Entry 7UK4 (electron microscopy, 1.94 A resolution); this record covers chains A and B.

[Chain A (and B)]
Name: Polyketide synthase PKS13
Source organism: Mycolicibacterium smegmatis MC2 155
Notes: EC 2.3.1.94; chain B of this document is another copy of the same molecule, construct and numbering; everything in this record applies to it too
Reference sequence: I7FMV0 (I7FMV0_MYCS2); residues -24 to 1816 here correspond to UniProt positions 1-1841 (UniProt number = residue number + 25)
Chain sequence (1852 residues; each row starts with the number of its first residue; numbers below 1 keep their minus sign (Met-24 is residue -24)):
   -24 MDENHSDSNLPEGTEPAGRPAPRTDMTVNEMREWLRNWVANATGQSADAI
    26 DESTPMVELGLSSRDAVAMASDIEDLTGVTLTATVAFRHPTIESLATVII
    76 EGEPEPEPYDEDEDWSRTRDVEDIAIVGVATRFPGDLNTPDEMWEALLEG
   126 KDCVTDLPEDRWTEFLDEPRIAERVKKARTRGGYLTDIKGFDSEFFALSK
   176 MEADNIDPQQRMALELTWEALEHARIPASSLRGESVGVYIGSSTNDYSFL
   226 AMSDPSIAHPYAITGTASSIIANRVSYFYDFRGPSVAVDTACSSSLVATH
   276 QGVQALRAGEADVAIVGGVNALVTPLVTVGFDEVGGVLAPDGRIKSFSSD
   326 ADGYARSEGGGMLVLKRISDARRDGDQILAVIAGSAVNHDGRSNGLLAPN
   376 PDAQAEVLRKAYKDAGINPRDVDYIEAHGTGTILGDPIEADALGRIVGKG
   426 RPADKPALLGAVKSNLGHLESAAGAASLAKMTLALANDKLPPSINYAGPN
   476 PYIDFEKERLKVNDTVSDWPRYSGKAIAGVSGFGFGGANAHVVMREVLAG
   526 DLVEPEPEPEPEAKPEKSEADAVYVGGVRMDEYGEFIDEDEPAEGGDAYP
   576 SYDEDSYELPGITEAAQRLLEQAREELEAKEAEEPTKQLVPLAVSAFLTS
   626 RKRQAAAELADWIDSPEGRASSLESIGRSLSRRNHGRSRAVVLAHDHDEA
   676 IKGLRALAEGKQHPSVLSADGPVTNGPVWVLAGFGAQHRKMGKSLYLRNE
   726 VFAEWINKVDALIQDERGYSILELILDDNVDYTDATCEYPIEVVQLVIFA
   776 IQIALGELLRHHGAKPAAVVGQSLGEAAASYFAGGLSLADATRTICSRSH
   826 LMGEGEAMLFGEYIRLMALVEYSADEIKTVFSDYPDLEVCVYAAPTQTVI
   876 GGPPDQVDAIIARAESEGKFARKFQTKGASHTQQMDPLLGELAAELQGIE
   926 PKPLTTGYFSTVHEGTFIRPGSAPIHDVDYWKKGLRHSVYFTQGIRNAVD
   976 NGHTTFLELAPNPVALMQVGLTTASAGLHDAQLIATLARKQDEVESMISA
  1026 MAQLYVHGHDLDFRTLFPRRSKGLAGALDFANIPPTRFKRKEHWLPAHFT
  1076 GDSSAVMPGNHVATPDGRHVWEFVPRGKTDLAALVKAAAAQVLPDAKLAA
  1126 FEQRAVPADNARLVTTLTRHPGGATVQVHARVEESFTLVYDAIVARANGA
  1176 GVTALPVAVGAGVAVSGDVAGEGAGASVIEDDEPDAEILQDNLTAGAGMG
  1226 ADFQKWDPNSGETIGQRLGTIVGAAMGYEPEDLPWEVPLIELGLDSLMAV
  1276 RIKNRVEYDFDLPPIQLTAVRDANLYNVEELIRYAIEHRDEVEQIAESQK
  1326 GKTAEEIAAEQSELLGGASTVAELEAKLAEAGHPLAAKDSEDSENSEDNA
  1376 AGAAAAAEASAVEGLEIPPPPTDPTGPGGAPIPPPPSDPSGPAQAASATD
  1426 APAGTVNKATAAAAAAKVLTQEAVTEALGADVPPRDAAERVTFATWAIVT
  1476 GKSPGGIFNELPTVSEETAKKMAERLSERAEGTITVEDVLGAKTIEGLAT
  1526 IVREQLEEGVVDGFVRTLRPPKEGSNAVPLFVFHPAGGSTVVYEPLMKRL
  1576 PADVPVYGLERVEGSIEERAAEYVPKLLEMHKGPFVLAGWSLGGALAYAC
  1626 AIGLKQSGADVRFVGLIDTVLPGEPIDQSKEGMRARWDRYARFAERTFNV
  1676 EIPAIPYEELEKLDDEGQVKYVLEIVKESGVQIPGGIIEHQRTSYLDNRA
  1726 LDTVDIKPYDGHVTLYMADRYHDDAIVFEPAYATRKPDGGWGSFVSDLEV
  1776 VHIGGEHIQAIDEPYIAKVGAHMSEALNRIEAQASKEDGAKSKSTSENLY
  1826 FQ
Disordered / not traced: -24 to 88, 530-587, 1075-1827
Covalently attached groups: unknown ligand (UNL) linked to Cys267
Differences from the reference sequence: insertion (1817-1827)
Reported in the primary citation:
  - binding site for unknown ligand: Cys267
  - catalytic residues: Cys267, His403, His443

[Chain A / chain B interface]
Pairs across the interface (104):
  Arg94(A) - Ala283(B)
  Arg145(A) - Asp229(B)  salt bridge
  Ile146(A) - Ser231(B)
  Arg207(A) - Arg367(B)
  Asn220(A) - Asn220(B)
  Phe224(A) - Met227(B)  hydrophobic
  Met227(A) - Phe224(B)  hydrophobic
  Met227(A) - Leu301(B)  hydrophobic
  Met227(A) - Phe1074(B)  hydrophobic
  Asp229(A) - Arg145(B)  salt bridge
  Pro230(A) - Leu301(B)  hydrophobic
  Ser231(A) - Ile146(B)
  Pro235(A) - Gly305(B)
  Pro235(A) - Val309(B)  hydrophobic
  Ile238(A) - Gly305(B)
  Ile238(A) - Phe306(B)
  Thr239(A) - Leu372(B)
  Thr239(A) - Phe510(B)
  Ser243(A) - Asp264(B)
  Ser244(A) - Asp264(B)  hydrogen bond (backbone-side chain)
  Ser244(A) - Thr265(B)
  Ser244(A) - Ala266(B)
  Ile245(A) - Phe510(B)  hydrophobic
  Asn248(A) - His364(B)
  Asn248(A) - Gly511(B)
  Asn248(A) - Ala513(B)
  Arg249(A) - Leu371(B)
  Ser251(A) - His364(B)
  Ser251(A) - Gly366(B)
  Tyr252(A) - His364(B)
  Tyr252(A) - Gly366(B)
  Tyr252(A) - Arg367(B)  hydrogen bond (backbone-side chain)
  Tyr252(A) - Ser368(B)
  Tyr252(A) - Gly370(B)
  Tyr252(A) - Leu371(B)
  Phe253(A) - Arg367(B)  hydrogen bond (backbone-side chain)
  Asp255(A) - Gly366(B)
  Asp255(A) - Arg367(B)  hydrogen bond (side chain-backbone)
  Phe256(A) - His364(B)
  Phe256(A) - Gly366(B)  hydrogen bond (backbone-backbone)
  Arg257(A) - Asn363(B)
  Arg257(A) - His364(B)  hydrogen bond (backbone-backbone)
  Arg257(A) - Asp365(B)  hydrogen bond (side chain-backbone)
  Arg257(A) - Gly366(B)
  Gly258(A) - Asn363(B)
  Gly258(A) - His364(B)  hydrogen bond (backbone-backbone)
  Pro259(A) - Val362(B)  hydrophobic
  Ser260(A) - Thr265(B)
  Ser260(A) - His364(B)
  Ser260(A) - Ala513(B)
  Val261(A) - Thr265(B)
  Ala262(A) - Val263(B)
  Ala262(A) - Asp264(B)  hydrogen bond (backbone-backbone)
  Val263(A) - Ala262(B)
  Asp264(A) - Ser243(B)
  Asp264(A) - Ser244(B)  hydrogen bond (side chain-backbone)
  Asp264(A) - Ala262(B)  hydrogen bond (backbone-backbone)
  Thr265(A) - Ser244(B)
  Thr265(A) - Ser260(B)
  Thr265(A) - Val261(B)
  Ala266(A) - Ser244(B)
  His275(A) - Glu285(B)  salt bridge
  Gln276(A) - Gln276(B)  hydrogen bond
  Ala283(A) - Arg94(B)
  Glu285(A) - His275(B)  salt bridge
  Glu285(A) - Lys385(B)  hydrogen bond (backbone-side chain)
  Leu301(A) - Met227(B)  hydrophobic
  Leu301(A) - Pro230(B)  hydrophobic
  Gly305(A) - Pro235(B)
  Gly305(A) - Ile238(B)
  Phe306(A) - Ile238(B)
  Val309(A) - Pro235(B)  hydrophobic
  Val362(A) - Pro259(B)  hydrophobic
  Asn363(A) - Arg257(B)
  Asn363(A) - Gly258(B)
  His364(A) - Asn248(B)
  His364(A) - Ser251(B)
  His364(A) - Tyr252(B)
  His364(A) - Phe256(B)
  His364(A) - Arg257(B)  hydrogen bond (backbone-backbone)
  His364(A) - Gly258(B)  hydrogen bond (backbone-backbone)
  His364(A) - Ser260(B)
  Asp365(A) - Arg257(B)  hydrogen bond (backbone-side chain)
  Gly366(A) - Ser251(B)
  Gly366(A) - Tyr252(B)
  Gly366(A) - Asp255(B)
  Gly366(A) - Phe256(B)  hydrogen bond (backbone-backbone)
  Gly366(A) - Arg257(B)
  Arg367(A) - Arg207(B)
  Arg367(A) - Tyr252(B)  hydrogen bond (side chain-backbone)
  Arg367(A) - Phe253(B)  hydrogen bond (side chain-backbone)
  Arg367(A) - Asp255(B)  hydrogen bond (backbone-side chain)
  Ser368(A) - Tyr252(B)
  Gly370(A) - Tyr252(B)
  Leu371(A) - Arg249(B)
  Leu371(A) - Tyr252(B)
  Leu372(A) - Thr239(B)
  Lys385(A) - Glu285(B)  hydrogen bond (side chain-backbone)
  Phe510(A) - Thr239(B)
  Phe510(A) - Ile245(B)  hydrophobic
  Gly511(A) - Asn248(B)
  Ala513(A) - Asn248(B)
  Ala513(A) - Ser260(B)
  Phe1074(A) - Met227(B)  hydrophobic
Interface residues without a listed pair, chain A (61 interface residues in all): Phe140, Ser223, Val302, Glu308, Asn375
Interface residues without a listed pair, chain B (61 interface residues in all): Phe140, Ser223, Val302, Glu308, Asn375

[In short]
The chain A/chain B interface involves 61 residues from each chain; the contacts include 21 hydrogen bonds and
4 salt bridges. Among the polar pairs are Arg145(A)-Asp229(B), His275(A)-Glu285(B) and Ser244(A)-Asp264(B).
The paper reports catalytic residues Cys267(A), His403(A) and His443(A); a binding site for unknown ligand at
Cys267(A).
Chain A and chain B are both Polyketide synthase PKS13 (Mycolicibacterium smegmatis MC2 155); the structure,
KS-AT di-domain of mycobacterial Pks13 with endogenous KS ligand bound, was determined by electron microscopy,
deposited together with 8CUY, 8CUZ, 8CV0 and 8CV1.
